Entry 9IKY (X-ray diffraction, 3.45 A resolution); this record covers chains r and s of the 5 polymer chains in the assembly.

Chain r:
Molecule: 1-2C-T96F TCR alpha chain
Source organism: Mus musculus
Amino-acid sequence (204 residues; each row starts with the number of its first residue):
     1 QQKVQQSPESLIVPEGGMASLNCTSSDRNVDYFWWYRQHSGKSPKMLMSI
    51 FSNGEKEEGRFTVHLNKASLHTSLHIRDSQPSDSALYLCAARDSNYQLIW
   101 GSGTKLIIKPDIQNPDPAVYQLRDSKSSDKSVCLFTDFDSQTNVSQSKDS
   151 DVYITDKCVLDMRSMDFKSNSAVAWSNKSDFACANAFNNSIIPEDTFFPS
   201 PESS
Disordered / not traced: 1, 200-204
Disulfide bonds: Cys23-Cys89, Cys133-Cys183
What the authors report for this chain:
  - mutagenesis - N29R, N29Y: unchanged binding to KRAS-G12V/HLA-A11:01

Chain s:
Molecule: 1-2C-T96F TCR beta chain
Source organism: Mus musculus
Amino-acid sequence (242 residues; numbered 1 to 242; the number before each row is that of its first residue):
     1 EAAVTQSPRNKVAVTGGKVTLSCNQTNNHNNMYWYRQDTGHGLRLIHYSY
    51 GAGSTEKGDIPDGYKASRPSQENFSLILELATPSQTSVYFCASGDFGGYE
   101 QYFGPGTRLTVLEDLKNVFPPEVAVFEPSEAEISHTQKATLVCLATGFYP
   151 DHVELSWWVNGKEVHSGVCTDPQPLKEQPALNDSRYALSSRLRVSATFWQ
   201 NPRNHFRCQVQFYGLSENDEWTQDRAKPVTQIVSAEAWGRAD
Disulfide bonds: Cys23-Cys91, Cys143-Cys208
What the authors report for this chain:
  - mutagenesis - N30L, S54E: decreased binding to KRAS-G12V/HLA-A11:01

Interface between chain r and chain s:
Pairs across the interface (90; chain r residue first):
  Gln2(r) - Gly40(s)  hydrogen bond (side chain-backbone)
  Tyr32(r) - Tyr99(s)
  Trp34(r) - Gly98(s)
  Trp34(r) - Tyr99(s)  hydrogen bond (side chain-backbone)
  Tyr36(r) - Glu100(s)
  Tyr36(r) - Gln101(s)  hydrogen bond (side chain-backbone)
  Gln38(r) - Gln37(s)  hydrogen bond
  Gln38(r) - Phe90(s)
  Lys42(r) - Phe90(s)
  Ser43(r) - Phe90(s)
  Ser43(r) - Gly104(s)
  Pro44(r) - Phe90(s)
  Pro44(r) - Phe103(s)
  Lys45(r) - Glu100(s)  salt bridge
  Met46(r) - Tyr99(s)
  Met46(r) - Glu100(s)
  Ser49(r) - Tyr99(s)  hydrogen bond
  Leu86(r) - Gln37(s)
  Leu88(r) - Leu43(s)  hydrophobic
  Arg92(r) - Gly97(s)  hydrogen bond (side chain-backbone)
  Tyr96(r) - Phe96(s)  hydrophobic
  Gln97(r) - Tyr33(s)
  Gln97(r) - Leu45(s)
  Gln97(r) - Tyr48(s)
  Leu98(r) - Gln101(s)
  Trp100(r) - Tyr35(s)  hydrogen bond
  Trp100(r) - Leu43(s)
  Trp100(r) - Phe103(s)  hydrophobic
  Gly101(r) - Gly42(s)
  Ser102(r) - Gly40(s)  hydrogen bond (side chain-backbone)
  Ser102(r) - Gly42(s)
  Asp116(r) - His135(s)  salt bridge
  Tyr120(r) - Ser129(s)
  Tyr120(r) - Ala131(s)
  Tyr120(r) - Glu132(s)
  Tyr120(r) - Thr136(s)
  Gln121(r) - Ser129(s)  hydrogen bond (backbone-side chain)
  Leu122(r) - Phe126(s)
  Leu122(r) - Glu127(s)
  Leu122(r) - Pro128(s)  hydrophobic
  Leu122(r) - Thr140(s)
  Leu122(r) - Val142(s)  hydrophobic
  Arg123(r) - Phe126(s)
  Arg123(r) - Glu127(s)  hydrogen bond (backbone-backbone)
  Asp124(r) - Ala124(s)
  Asp124(r) - Val125(s)
  Asp124(r) - Phe126(s)
  Ser125(r) - Val125(s)  hydrogen bond (side chain-backbone)
  Ser125(r) - Glu127(s)
  Ser125(r) - Glu236(s)  hydrogen bond (side chain-backbone)
  Ser125(r) - Ala237(s)
  Asp129(r) - Ala124(s)
  Lys130(r) - Phe126(s)
  Val132(r) - Phe126(s)  hydrophobic
  Val132(r) - Leu144(s)  hydrophobic
  Leu134(r) - Thr140(s)
  Thr136(r) - Arg193(s)
  Asp137(r) - Thr136(s)
  Asp137(r) - Arg193(s)  salt bridge
  Tyr153(r) - Leu175(s)  hydrophobic
  Tyr153(r) - Lys176(s)
  Tyr153(r) - Glu177(s)  hydrogen bond (side chain-backbone)
  Thr155(r) - Asp171(s)
  Thr155(r) - Ser189(s)
  Asp156(r) - Asp171(s)
  Cys158(r) - Cys169(s)  hydrogen bond
  Cys158(r) - Thr170(s)
  Cys158(r) - Arg191(s)
  Val159(r) - Cys169(s)
  Leu160(r) - Gly167(s)
  Leu160(r) - Cys169(s)  hydrophobic
  Leu160(r) - Arg191(s)
  Leu160(r) - Arg193(s)
  Asp161(r) - Ser166(s)
  Asp161(r) - Gly167(s)  hydrogen bond (backbone-backbone)
  Met162(r) - Arg193(s)
  Arg163(r) - His165(s)
  Arg163(r) - Ser166(s)  hydrogen bond
  Met165(r) - Lys138(s)
  Phe167(r) - Lys138(s)
  Phe167(r) - Arg193(s)
  Ser169(r) - Arg193(s)  hydrogen bond
  Ser171(r) - Cys169(s)
  Ser171(r) - Arg191(s)  hydrogen bond
  Val173(r) - Val142(s)  hydrophobic
  Val173(r) - Arg191(s)
  Trp175(r) - Leu144(s)  hydrophobic
  Trp175(r) - Ala187(s)  hydrophobic
  Phe197(r) - His135(s)
  Pro199(r) - Ala131(s)  hydrophobic
Also at the interface, not in a pair above, chain r (52 interface residues in all): Lys56, Ile154
Also at the interface, not in a pair above, chain s (49 interface residues in all): His41, Tyr50, Val168

In short:
The interface between chain r and chain s involves 52 residues on one side and 49 on the other, with 18
hydrogen bonds and 3 salt bridges. Polar contacts include Lys45(r)-Glu100(s), Asp116(r)-His135(s) and
Asp137(r)-Arg193(s). The paper reports that N30L and S54E of chain s reduce binding to KRAS-G12V/HLA-A11:01;
N29R and N29Y of chain r leave binding to KRAS-G12V/HLA-A11:01 unchanged.
Here chain r is 1-2C-T96F TCR alpha chain and chain s is 1-2C-T96F TCR beta chain, both from Mus musculus.
Entry 9IKY (Crystal structure of 1-2C-T96F TCR in complex with HLA-A*11:01 bound to KRAS-G12V peptide
(VVGAVGVGK)) was determined by X-ray diffraction.
